Entry 8BWZ (X-ray diffraction, 1.60 A resolution); this record covers chains A and B.

# Chain A
Protein: 14-3-3 protein sigma
Source organism: Homo sapiens
Reference sequence: P31947 (1433S_HUMAN); residue numbers follow UniProt; this construct covers 1-231
Sequence (236 residues; each row starts with the number of its first residue; numbers below 1 keep their minus sign (Gly-4 is residue -4)):
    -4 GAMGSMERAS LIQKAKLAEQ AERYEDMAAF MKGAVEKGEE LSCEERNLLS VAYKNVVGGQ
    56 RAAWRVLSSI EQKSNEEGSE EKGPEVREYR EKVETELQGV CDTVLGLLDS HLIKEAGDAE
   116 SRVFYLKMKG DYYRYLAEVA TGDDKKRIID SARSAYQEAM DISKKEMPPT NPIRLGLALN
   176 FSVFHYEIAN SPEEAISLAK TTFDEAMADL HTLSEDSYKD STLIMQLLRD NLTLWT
Sequence notes: expression tag (-4 to 0)
Modified / non-standard residues: Cys38 (S-hydroxycysteine; CSO)
Swiss-Prot annotation at these positions:
  - site (Interaction with phosphoserine on interacting protein): Arg56, Arg129
  - modified residue (Phosphoserine): Ser5, Ser74
Small-molecule neighbours: S3I (N-[3-(5-carbamimidoylthiophen-3-yl)phenyl]-2-(4-ethanoylphenoxy)-2-methyl-propanamide): Glu14, Cys38, Glu39, Asn42, Leu43, Val46, Phe119, Lys122, Pro167, Ile168, Leu218, Ile219

# Chain B
Protein: ERalpha peptide
Sequence (5 residues; each row starts with the number of its first residue):
   591 FPATV
Modified / non-standard residues: Thr594 (phosphothreonine; TPO)

# How chain A and chain B interact
Residue-residue contacts (22; chain A residue first):
  Lys49(A) with Thr594(B); Val595(B)
  Arg56(A) with Thr594(B)
  Arg60(A) with Phe591(B)
  Lys122(A) with Val595(B), hydrogen bond (side chain-backbone)
  Arg129(A) with Thr594(B)
  Tyr130(A) with Thr594(B)
  Gly171(A) with Val595(B)
  Leu174(A) with Ala593(B); Thr594(B); Val595(B), hydrophobic
  Asn175(A) with Thr594(B); Val595(B), hydrogen bond (side chain-backbone)
  Val178(A) with Pro592(B), hydrophobic; Ala593(B); Thr594(B)
  Glu182(A) with Pro592(B)
  Leu222(A) with Val595(B), hydrophobic
  Asn226(A) with Pro592(B); Ala593(B), hydrogen bond (side chain-backbone)
  Leu229(A) with Pro592(B), hydrophobic
  Trp230(A) with Pro592(B), hydrophobic
Also at the interface, not in a pair above, chain A (16 interface residues in all): Asp126

# Overview
16 residues of chain A face 5 of chain B across their interface, with 3 hydrogen bonds. Among the polar pairs
are Lys122(A)-Val595(B), Asn175(A)-Val595(B) and Asn226(A)-Ala593(B). Bound to chain A: compound S3I.
Chain A is 14-3-3 protein sigma (Homo sapiens) and chain B is ERalpha peptide; the structure, fragment-linked
stabilizer for ERa - 14-3-3 interaction (1074393), was determined by X-ray diffraction, deposited together
with 8BWJ, 8BWX, 8BX0, 8BX3, 8BX4, 8BXI and 24 further entries.
